Entry 3PCX (X-ray diffraction, 1.50 A resolution); this record covers chains A and B.

== Chain A ==
Protein: Caspase-3
Organism: Homo sapiens
Notes: EC 3.4.22.56
Reference sequence: P42574 (CASP3_HUMAN); residue numbers follow UniProt; this construct covers 29-277
Sequence (250 residues; numbered 29 to 278; the number before each row is that of its first residue):
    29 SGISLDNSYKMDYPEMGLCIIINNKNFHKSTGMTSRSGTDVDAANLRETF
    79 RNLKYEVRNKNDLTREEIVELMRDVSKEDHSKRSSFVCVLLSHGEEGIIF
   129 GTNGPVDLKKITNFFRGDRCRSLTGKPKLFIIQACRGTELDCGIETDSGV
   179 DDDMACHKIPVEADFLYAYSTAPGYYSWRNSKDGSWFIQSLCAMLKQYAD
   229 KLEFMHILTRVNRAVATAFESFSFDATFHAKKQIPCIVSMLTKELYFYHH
Not modelled in the structure: 175-178, 183-184
Construct notes: engineered mutation Ala242 (Lys in P42574), Ala246 (Glu in P42574); expression tag (278)
Curated features (UniProtKB/Swiss-Prot):
  - active site: His121, Cys163
  - modified residue: Cys163 (S-nitrosocysteine), Arg207 (Microbial infection: ADP-riboxanated arginine)
  - mutagenesis: Asp175 (D175A: In P3-D3A mutant; abolished cleavage and activation, leading to prevent thiol protease activity; when associated with A-9 and A-28), Arg207 (R207A: Abolished ADP-riboxanation by C.violaceum CopC)
From the paper describing this entry:
  - mutagenesis - K242A/E246A (100-fold), K242A (60-fold), E246A (1.6 kcal mol-1): decreased catalytic activity
  - mutagenesis - K242A/E246A: abolished catalytic activity on tetrapeptide substrate
  - mutagenesis - K242A/E246A, E246A: unchanged stability
  - conformationally variable residues (order/disorder transition, side-chain flip): Asp34, Cys184, Arg241
  - self-association interface (contacts with another copy of this molecule); pairs are residue here / residue on that copy: Asp34-Arg241 (salt bridge), Thr174-His185, Lys186-Cys170 (hydrogen bond), Lys186-Ala258 (hydrogen bond), Lys186-Ile172 (backbone contact)
  - binding site for Inhibitor Ac-DEVD-CMK (chain B): Trp214
  - catalytic residues: His121, Cys163 (citing earlier work)
  - post-translational modification sites: Asp175 (citing earlier work)
  - mutagenesis - K242A (7.5 kcal mol-1): decreased stability

== Chain B ==
Protein: Inhibitor Ac-DEVD-CMK
Sequence (6 residues; numbered 1 to 6; the number before each row is that of its first residue):
     1 XDEVDX
Modified residues: ACE (acetyl group) at position 1; 0QE (chloromethane) at position 6

== Chain A / chain B interface ==
Contacting residue pairs - 28 pairs, chain A then chain B:
  Arg64(A) with Asp5(B), salt bridge
  Ser120(A) with Asp5(B)
  His121(A) with Asp5(B), hydrogen bond (side chain-backbone); 0QE_6(B)
  Gly122(A) with Asp5(B), hydrogen bond (backbone-backbone)
  Gln161(A) with Asp5(B), hydrogen bond
  Cys163(A) with Asp5(B), hydrogen bond (side chain-backbone); 0QE_6(B)
  Tyr204(A) with Val4(B), hydrophobic; 0QE_6(B)
  Ser205(A) with Glu3(B); Val4(B); Asp5(B), hydrogen bond (backbone-backbone)
  Trp206(A) with Asp2(B); Glu3(B); Val4(B), hydrophobic
  Arg207(A) with ACE_1(B); Asp2(B); Glu3(B), salt bridge; Val4(B), hydrogen bond (side chain-backbone); Asp5(B), salt bridge
  Asn208(A) with ACE_1(B); Asp2(B), hydrogen bond
  Ser209(A) with ACE_1(B), hydrogen bond (backbone-backbone)
  Trp214(A) with Asp2(B)
  Glu248(A) with Asp2(B)
  Ser249(A) with Asp2(B)
  Phe250(A) with Asp2(B), hydrogen bond (backbone-side chain)
Interface residues without a listed pair, chain A (21 interface residues in all): Ser63, Ser65, Glu123, Ala162, Phe256

== Overview ==
The interface between chain A and chain B involves 21 residues on one side and 6 on the other, with 9 hydrogen
bonds and 3 salt bridges. Polar contacts include Arg64(A)-Asp5(B), Arg207(A)-Glu3(B) and Arg207(A)-Asp5(B).
The paper reports catalytic residues His121(A) and Cys163(A); K242A/E246A, K242A and E246A of chain A reduce
catalytic activity.
Chain A is Caspase-3 (Homo sapiens) and chain B is Inhibitor Ac-DEVD-CMK; the structure, Caspase-3 E246A,
K242A Double Mutant, was determined by X-ray diffraction together with 3PD1 and 3PD0 from the same study.
